Entry 7TFJ (electron microscopy, 3.30 A resolution); this record covers chains C and F of the 10 polymer chains in the assembly.

[Chain C]
Name: Replication factor C subunit 3
From: Saccharomyces cerevisiae
Reference sequence: P38629 (RFC3_YEAST); residues 1-340 here = UniProt positions 1-340
Sequence (340 residues; each row starts with the number of its first residue):
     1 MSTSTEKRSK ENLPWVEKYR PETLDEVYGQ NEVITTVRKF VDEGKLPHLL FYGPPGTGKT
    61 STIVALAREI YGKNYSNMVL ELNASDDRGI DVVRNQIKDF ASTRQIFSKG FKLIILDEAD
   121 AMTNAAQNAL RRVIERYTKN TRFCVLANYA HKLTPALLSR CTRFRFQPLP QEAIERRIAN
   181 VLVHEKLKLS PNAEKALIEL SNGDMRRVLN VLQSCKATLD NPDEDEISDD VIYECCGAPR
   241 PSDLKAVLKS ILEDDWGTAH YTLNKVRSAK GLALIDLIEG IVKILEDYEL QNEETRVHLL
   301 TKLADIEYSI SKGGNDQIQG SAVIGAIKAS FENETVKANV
Disordered / not traced: 1-5, 336-340
Residues lining bound ligands:
  - ATP-gamma-S (AGS; phosphothiophosphoric acid-adenylate ester), molecule 1: Val16, Tyr19, Arg20, Pro21, Glu26, Val27, Tyr28, Pro55, Gly56, Thr57, Gly58, Lys59, Thr60, Ser61, Asn148, Leu169, Arg177, Met205, Arg206, Leu209
  - ATP-gamma-S (AGS), molecule 2: Arg131, Glu135, Ala156, Arg160
UniProt features mapped onto this chain:
  - binding site (ATP): Val16 to Tyr19, Arg20, Tyr28, Gly53 to Ser61, Asn148, Arg206
  - modified residue: Ser2 (N-acetylserine)

[Chain F]
Name: Proliferating cell nuclear antigen
From: Saccharomyces cerevisiae
Reference sequence: P15873 (PCNA_YEAST); numbering as in UniProt (aligned over 1-258)
Sequence (260 residues; each row starts with the number of its first residue; numbers below 1 keep their minus sign (Ala-1 is residue -1)):
    -1 ASMLEAKFEE ASLFKRIIDG FKDCVQLVNF QCKEDGIIAQ AVDDSRVLLV SLEIGVEAFQ
    59 EYRCDHPVTL GMDLTSLSKI LRCGNNTDTL TLIADNTPDS IILLFEDTKK DRIAEYSLKL
   119 MDIDADFLKI EELQYDSTLS LPSSEFSKIV RDLSQLSDSI NIMITKETIK FVADGDIGSG
   179 SVIIKPFVDM EHPETSIKLE MDQPVDLTFG AKYLLDIIKG SSLSDRVGIR LSSEAPALFQ
   239 FDLKSGFLQF FLAPKFNDEE
Disordered / not traced: 257-258
Sequence notes: expression tag (-1 to 0)
Modified positions: Mse1, Mse70, Mse119, Mse161, Mse188, Mse199 (selenomethionine; parent Met)
UniProt features mapped onto this chain:
  - DNA-binding region: Arg61 to Arg80
  - cross-link (Glycyl lysine isopeptide (Lys-Gly)): Lys127 (interchain with G-Cter in SUMO), Lys164 (interchain with G-Cter in SUMO)

[How chain C and chain F interact]
Residue-residue contacts (33; chain C residue first):
  Glu6(C) - Asp120(F)
  Glu6(C) - Asp122(F)  hydrogen bond (backbone-side chain)
  Asn74(C) - Phe125(F)
  Asn74(C) - Leu126(F)
  Asn77(C) - Arg44(F)
  Asn77(C) - Leu126(F)
  Val79(C) - Arg44(F)
  Leu80(C) - Asp42(F)
  Gln96(C) - Asp42(F)
  Asp99(C) - Ser43(F)  hydrogen bond
  Asp99(C) - Val45(F)
  Asp99(C) - Tyr211(F)  hydrogen bond
  Phe100(C) - Ser43(F)
  Phe100(C) - Arg44(F)
  Ser102(C) - Lys253(F)
  Ser102(C) - Phe254(F)  hydrogen bond (backbone-backbone)
  Thr103(C) - Val45(F)
  Thr103(C) - Ala251(F)
  Thr103(C) - Pro252(F)
  Thr103(C) - Lys253(F)
  Thr103(C) - Phe254(F)
  Arg104(C) - Ala251(F)
  Arg104(C) - Pro252(F)  hydrogen bond (backbone-backbone)
  Arg104(C) - Phe254(F)
  Ile106(C) - Val45(F)
  Ile106(C) - Leu47(F)  hydrophobic
  Ile106(C) - Pro234(F)
  Ile106(C) - Phe249(F)
  Phe107(C) - Leu47(F)  hydrophobic
  Phe107(C) - Leu126(F)  hydrophobic
  Lys109(C) - Glu232(F)
  Lys112(C) - Arg44(F)
  Asn140(C) - Phe254(F)
Also at the interface, not in a pair above, chain C (19 interface residues in all): Ser76, Ala101, Lys139
Also at the interface, not in a pair above, chain F (21 interface residues in all): Val40, Leu205, Lys210, Asp256

[Summary]
The interface between chain C and chain F involves 19 residues on one side and 21 on the other; the contacts
include 5 hydrogen bonds. Polar contacts include Glu6(C)-Asp122(F), Asp99(C)-Ser43(F) and Asp99(C)-Tyr211(F).
Bound to chain C: ATP-gamma-S.
Chain C is Replication factor C subunit 3 and chain F is Proliferating cell nuclear antigen, both from
Saccharomyces cerevisiae; the structure, Atomic model of S. cerevisiae clamp-clamp loader complex PCNA-RFC
bound to DNA with a closed clamp ..., was determined by electron microscopy (same publication as 7TFH, 7TFI,
7TFK and 7TFL).
